Entry 7R8Y (X-ray diffraction, 3.20 A resolution); this record covers chains A and B.

# Chain A (and B)
Name: Phosphomethylpyrimidine Kinase
Organism: synthetic construct
Notes: EC 2.7.4.7; chain B of this document is another copy of the same molecule, construct and numbering; everything in this record applies to it too
Sequence (287 residues; numbered -21 to 265; the number before each row is that of its first residue; numbers below 1 keep their minus sign (Met-21 is residue -21)):
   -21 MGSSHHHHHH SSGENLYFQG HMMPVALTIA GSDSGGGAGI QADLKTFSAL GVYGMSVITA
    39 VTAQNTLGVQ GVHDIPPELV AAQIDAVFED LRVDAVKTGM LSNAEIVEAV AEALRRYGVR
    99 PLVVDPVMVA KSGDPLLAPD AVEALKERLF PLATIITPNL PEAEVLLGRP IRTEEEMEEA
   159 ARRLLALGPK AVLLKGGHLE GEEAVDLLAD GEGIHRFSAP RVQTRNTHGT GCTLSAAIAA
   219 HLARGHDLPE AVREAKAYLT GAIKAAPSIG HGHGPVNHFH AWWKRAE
Not modelled in the structure: -21 to -2, 176-181, 197-207, 244-265 (chain B: -21 to 0, 43-46, 68, 108-114, 177-179, 194-208, 241-265)
Small-molecule neighbours: 4-amino-5-hydroxymethyl-2-methylpyrimidine (HMH): Gly9, Ser10, Asp11, Ala16, Gly17, Gln42, Met78, Val107, Ala108, Lys109, Leu114, Cys210

# Interface between chain A and chain B
Pairs across the interface (41; chain A residue first):
  Ser10(A) - Ile36(B)
  Ser12(A) - Met33(B)
  Ser12(A) - Ser34(B)
  Ser12(A) - Gln61(B)  hydrogen bond
  Ser12(A) - Val65(B)
  Gly13(A) - Met33(B)
  Gln19(A) - Ser34(B)  hydrogen bond
  Gln19(A) - Ile36(B)
  Lys23(A) - Tyr31(B)
  Lys23(A) - Gly32(B)  hydrogen bond (side chain-backbone)
  Tyr31(A) - Lys23(B)
  Gly32(A) - Lys23(B)  hydrogen bond (backbone-side chain)
  Met33(A) - Ser12(B)
  Ser34(A) - Ser12(B)  hydrogen bond (backbone-side chain)
  Ser34(A) - Gln19(B)  hydrogen bond
  Val35(A) - Ser12(B)
  Ile36(A) - Ser10(B)
  Ile36(A) - Gln19(B)
  Val39(A) - Ile36(B)  hydrophobic
  Val39(A) - Ile53(B)  hydrophobic
  Val39(A) - Leu57(B)
  Val39(A) - Gln61(B)
  Ala41(A) - Leu57(B)  hydrophobic
  Ala41(A) - Ala60(B)  hydrophobic
  Gln42(A) - Ala64(B)
  Gly49(A) - Leu57(B)
  His51(A) - His51(B)  hydrogen bond
  His51(A) - Ile53(B)
  His51(A) - Pro54(B)
  His51(A) - Leu57(B)
  Ile53(A) - Val39(B)  hydrophobic
  Ile53(A) - His51(B)
  Ile53(A) - Ile53(B)  hydrophobic
  Pro54(A) - His51(B)
  Leu57(A) - Val39(B)
  Leu57(A) - His51(B)
  Ala60(A) - Ala41(B)  hydrophobic
  Gln61(A) - Ser12(B)  hydrogen bond
  Gln61(A) - Val39(B)
  Val65(A) - Ser12(B)
  Asp68(A) - Gly13(B)
Also at the interface, not in a pair above, chain A (29 interface residues in all): Gly14, Leu22, Thr40, Asn43, Asp52, Ala64
Also at the interface, not in a pair above, chain B (25 interface residues in all): Gly14, Val35, Thr40, Gln42, Asp52

# Overview
29 residues of chain A face 25 of chain B across their interface, with 8 hydrogen bonds. Polar contacts
include Ser12(A)-Gln61(B), Gln19(A)-Ser34(B) and Lys23(A)-Gly32(B). Ligands of chain A:
4-amino-5-hydroxymethyl-2-methylpyrimidine.
Both chains are Phosphomethylpyrimidine Kinase (synthetic construct). Entry 7R8Y (Ancestral protein AncThEn of
Phosphomethylpyrimidine kinases family) was determined by X-ray diffraction together with 7R8Z from the same
study.
